PDB entry 1C9E | X-ray diffraction, 2.30 A resolution | chain A

Chain A:
Name: Protoheme ferrolyase
Source organism: Bacillus subtilis
Notes: EC 4.99.1.1
UniProt: P32396 (HEMH_BACSU); numbering as in UniProt (aligned over 5-310)
Amino-acid sequence (306 residues; row label = number of the first residue in the row):
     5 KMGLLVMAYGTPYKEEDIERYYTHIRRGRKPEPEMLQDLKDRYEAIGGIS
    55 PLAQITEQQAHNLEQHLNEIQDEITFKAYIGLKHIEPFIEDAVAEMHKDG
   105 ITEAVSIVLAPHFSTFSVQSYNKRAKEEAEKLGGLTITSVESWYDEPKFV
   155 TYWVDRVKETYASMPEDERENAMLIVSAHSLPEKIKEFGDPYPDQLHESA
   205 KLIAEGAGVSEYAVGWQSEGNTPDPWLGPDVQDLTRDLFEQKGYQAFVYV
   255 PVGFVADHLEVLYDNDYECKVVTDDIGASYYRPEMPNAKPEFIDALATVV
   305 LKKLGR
Metal / ion sites: N-methylmesoporphyrin containing copper Cu near Tyr13 (its only coordinating residue here)
Small-molecule neighbours: N-methylmesoporphyrin containing copper (MP1): Tyr13, Tyr25, Tyr26, Ile29, Arg30, Arg31, Leu43, Tyr47, Lys87, Phe120, Ser121, His183, Leu185, Pro186, Lys188, Ser222, Glu223, Gly224, Asn225, Thr226, Trp230, Leu263, Glu264
Curated features (UniProtKB/Swiss-Prot):
  - binding site (Fe-coproporphyrin III): Tyr13, Arg30, Arg46, Tyr47, Ser54, Tyr125
  - binding site (N-methylmesoporphyrin): Tyr13, Arg31 to Arg33, His183, Lys188
  - binding site (Mg(2+)): Glu20, Arg46, Asp268, Glu272
  - binding site (Fe(2+)): His183, Glu264
  - mutagenesis: Tyr13 (Y13F: No change in activity; Y13M: Changes the metal specificity of the enzyme ...), Lys87 (K87A: Retains 92% of activity), His88 (H88A: Retains 5% of activity), His183 (H183A/C: Loss of activity), Glu264 (E264Q: Retains 21% of activity; E264V: Retains less than 1% of activity), Glu272 (E272S: Abolishes the effect of Mg(2+))

Overview:
Bound to chain A: N-methylmesoporphyrin containing copper. Curated annotation (UniProt) lists 6
Fe-coproporphyrin III-binding residues, 6 N-methylmesoporphyrin-binding residues, 4 Mg2+-binding residues and
Fe2+-binding residues His183 and Glu264.
Chain A is Protoheme ferrolyase (Bacillus subtilis); the structure, Structure of ferrochelatase with
copper(ii) N-methylmesoporphyrin complex bound at the active site, was determined by X-ray diffraction,
deposited together with 1C1H and 1DOZ.
